Entry 8V5V (electron microscopy, 2.93 A resolution); this record covers chains E and b of the 9 polymer chains in the assembly.

== Chain E ==
Molecule: Spike protein S2, Fibritin
Source organism: Severe acute respiratory syndrome coronavirus 2
UniProt: chimeric construct of P0DTC2, P10104: residues 691-1211 from P0DTC2 (SPIKE_SARS2) positions 691-1211 (same numbers); residues 1214-1240 from P10104 positions 458-484 (UniProt number = residue number - 756)
Sequence (588 residues; numbered 691 to 1278; the number before each row is that of its first residue):
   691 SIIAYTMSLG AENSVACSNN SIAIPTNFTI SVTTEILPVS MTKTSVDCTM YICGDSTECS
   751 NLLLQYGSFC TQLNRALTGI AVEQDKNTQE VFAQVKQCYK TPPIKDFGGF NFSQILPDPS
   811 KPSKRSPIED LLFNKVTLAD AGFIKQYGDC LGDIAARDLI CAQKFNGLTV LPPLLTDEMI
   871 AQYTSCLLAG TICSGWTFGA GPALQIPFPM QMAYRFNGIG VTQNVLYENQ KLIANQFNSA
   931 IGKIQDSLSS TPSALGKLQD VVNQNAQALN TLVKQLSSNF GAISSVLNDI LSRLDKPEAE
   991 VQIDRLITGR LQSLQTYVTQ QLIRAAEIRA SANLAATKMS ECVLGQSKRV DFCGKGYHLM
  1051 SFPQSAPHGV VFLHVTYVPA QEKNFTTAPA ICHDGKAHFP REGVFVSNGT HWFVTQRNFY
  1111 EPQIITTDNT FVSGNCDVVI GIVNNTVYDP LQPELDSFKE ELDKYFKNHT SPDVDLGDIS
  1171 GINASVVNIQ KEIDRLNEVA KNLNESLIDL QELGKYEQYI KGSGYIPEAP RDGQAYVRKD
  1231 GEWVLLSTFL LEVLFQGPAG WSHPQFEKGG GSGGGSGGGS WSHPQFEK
Disordered / not traced: 691-705, 1150-1278
Sequence notes: engineered mutation C707 (Tyr in P0DTC2), P817 (Phe in P0DTC2), C876 (Ala in P0DTC2), C883 (Thr in P0DTC2), P892 (Ala in P0DTC2), P899 (Ala in P0DTC2), P942 (Ala in P0DTC2), P987 (Val in P0DTC2); conflict C788 (Ile in P0DTC2), L1235 (Phe479 in P10104); linker (1212-1213); expression tag (1241-1278)
Cystine bridges: C738-C760, C743-C749, C788-C876, C840-C851, C1032-C1043, C1082-C1126
Glycans and other covalent adducts: N-acetylglucosamine (NAG) linked to N709, N717, N801, N1074, N1098, N1134
From the paper describing this entry:
  - post-translational modification sites: N709, N717, N801, N1074, N1098, N1134
  - conformationally variable residues (domain motion, loop rearrangement, order/disorder transition): F833 to N856, G885 to P897, P987
  - self-association interface (contacts with another copy of this molecule); pairs are residue here / residue on that copy: K1038-F888

== Chain b ==
Molecule: Variable domain of the heavy chain from the human antibody 6C10
Source organism: Homo sapiens
Notes: antibody fragment or engineered binder
Sequence (125 residues; row label = number of the first residue in the row):
     1 QVQLVQSGAE VRKPGASVKV SCKASGYTFT GYYIHWVRQA PGQGLEWMGW INPNSGGTNY
    61 AQKFQGWVIM TRDTSISTAY MELSRLTSDD TAVYYCARCG ARSYYYDSGD YCAFDIWGQG
   121 TVVTV
Cystine bridges: C22-C96, C99-C112

== Interface between chain E and chain b ==
Contacting residue pairs (42; chain E residue first):
  S735(E) - S108(b)
  D737(E) - Y33(b)  hydrogen bond
  D737(E) - D110(b)
  C738(E) - D110(b)
  T739(E) - Y33(b)  hydrogen bond
  T739(E) - W50(b)
  T739(E) - D110(b)
  M740(E) - Y33(b)
  D745(E) - S55(b)
  S746(E) - G57(b)
  T747(E) - G56(b)
  T747(E) - G57(b)
  T747(E) - T58(b)  hydrogen bond (backbone-backbone)
  E748(E) - T58(b)
  C749(E) - T58(b)
  S750(E) - T58(b)
  S750(E) - N59(b)  hydrogen bond
  S750(E) - Y60(b)  hydrogen bond (side chain-backbone)
  S750(E) - Q65(b)
  N764(E) - S108(b)  hydrogen bond
  N764(E) - Y111(b)
  R765(E) - Y111(b)  hydrogen bond
  T768(E) - Y106(b)
  V772(E) - Y106(b)  hydrophobic
  D775(E) - Y106(b)
  A845(E) - R102(b)  hydrogen bond (backbone-side chain)
  A845(E) - Y104(b)  hydrophobic
  D848(E) - R102(b)  salt bridge
  L849(E) - G31(b)
  L849(E) - Y33(b)
  L849(E) - R102(b)
  I850(E) - G31(b)
  I850(E) - N54(b)
  Q853(E) - N52(b)  hydrogen bond
  Q853(E) - N54(b)  hydrogen bond
  Q853(E) - S55(b)
  L861(E) - Y106(b)
  L861(E) - D107(b)
  P862(E) - Y104(b)
  P862(E) - Y105(b)
  P863(E) - Y105(b)
  L864(E) - Y106(b)
Other interface residues (no listed pair), chain E (30 interface residues in all): K733, V736, G744, L753, A846
Other interface residues (no listed pair), chain b (23 interface residues in all): T30, Y32, G109
Interface features reported in the paper:
  - specific contacts: K733(E)-Y105(b), S750(E)-Y60(b) (hydrogen bond), R765(E)-Y111(b) (hydrogen bond), L849(E)-N54(b), Q853(E)-N52(b) (hydrogen bond), S55(b)-Q853(E)
  - epitope / paratope residues, chain E: K733(E), E748(E), S750(E), R765(E), I844(E), L849(E), Q853(E)
  - epitope / paratope residues, chain b: N52(b), N54(b), S55(b), Y60(b), R102(b), Y105(b), S108(b), Y111(b)

== In short ==
30 residues of chain E face 23 of chain b across their interface; the contacts include 10 hydrogen bonds and 1
salt bridge. Among the polar pairs are D848(E)-R102(b), D737(E)-Y33(b) and T739(E)-Y33(b). The authors report
contacts between K733(E) and Y105(b), L849(E) and N54(b) and S55(b) and Q853(E); hydrogen bonds between
S750(E) and Y60(b), R765(E) and Y111(b) and Q853(E) and N52(b). The paper reports epitope/paratope residues
K733(E), E748(E) and N52(b) among others; modification sites N709(E), N717(E) and N801(E) among others.
Chain E is Spike protein S2, Fibritin (Severe acute respiratory syndrome coronavirus 2) and chain b is
Variable domain of the heavy chain from the human antibody 6C10 (Homo sapiens); the structure, Structure of a
SARS-CoV-2 spike S2 subunit in a pre-fusion, open conformation, was determined by electron microscopy.
